8F39 - chains 7 and X of the 27 polymer chains in the assembly; structure by electron microscopy, 3.50 A resolution.

# Chain 7
Molecule: ATP synthase subunit d, mitochondrial
Source organism: Saccharomyces cerevisiae
Reference sequence: P30902 (ATP7_YEAST); residues 3-173 here correspond to UniProt positions 4-174 (UniProt number = residue number + 1)
Amino-acid sequence (171 residues; numbered 3 to 173; the number before each row is that of its first residue):
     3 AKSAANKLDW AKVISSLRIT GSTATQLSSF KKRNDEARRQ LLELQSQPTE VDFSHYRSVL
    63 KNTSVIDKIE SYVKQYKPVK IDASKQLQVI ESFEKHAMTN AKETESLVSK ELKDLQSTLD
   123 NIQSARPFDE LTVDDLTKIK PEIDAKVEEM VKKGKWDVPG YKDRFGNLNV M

# Chain X
Molecule: ATP synthase subunit a
Source organism: Saccharomyces cerevisiae
Reference sequence: P00854 (ATP6_YEAST); residues 26-249 here correspond to UniProt positions 36-259 (UniProt number = residue number + 10)
Amino-acid sequence (224 residues; numbered 26 to 249; the number before each row is that of its first residue):
    26 LTTFSLYTII VLLVITSLYT LTNNNNKIIG SRWLISQEAI YDTIMNMTKG QIGGKNWGLY
    86 FPMIFTLFMF IFIANLISMI PYSFALSAHL VFIISLSIVI WLGNTILGLY KHGWVFFSLF
   146 VPAGTPLPLV PLLVIIETLS YFARAISLGL RLGSNILAGH LLMVILAGLT FNFMLINLFT
   206 LVFGFVPLAM ILAIMMLEFA IGIIQGYVWA ILTASYLKDA VYLH

# Interface between chain 7 and chain X
Contacting residue pairs (28; chain 7 residue first):
  Phe-130(7) with Ile-53(X)
  Asp-131(7) with Ile-54(X)
  Glu-132(7) with Lys-52(X), hydrogen bond (backbone-side chain)
  Leu-133(7) with Lys-52(X); Ile-53(X), hydrogen bond (backbone-backbone)
  Thr-134(7) with Asn-50(X); Asn-51(X); Lys-52(X), hydrogen bond
  Val-135(7) with Asn-51(X), hydrogen bond (backbone-backbone); Ile-53(X), hydrophobic
  Gly-156(7) with Leu-84(X)
  Lys-157(7) with Lys-80(X), hydrogen bond (side chain-backbone); Asn-81(X), hydrogen bond; Leu-84(X)
  Trp-158(7) with Gly-83(X), hydrogen bond (side chain-backbone); Leu-84(X)
  Asp-159(7) with Trp-82(X)
  Tyr-163(7) with Met-70(X), hydrophobic; Lys-74(X), hydrogen bond
  Lys-164(7) with Asp-67(X), salt bridge
  Asn-169(7) with Asp-67(X)
  Leu-170(7) with Ala-64(X), hydrophobic
  Asn-171(7) with Thr-68(X); Asn-71(X), hydrogen bond
  Met-173(7) with Thr-68(X); Asn-71(X); Met-72(X), hydrophobic; Tyr-232(X)
Other interface residues (no listed pair), chain 7 (17 interface residues in all): Pro-129
Other interface residues (no listed pair), chain X (20 interface residues in all): Tyr-66, Pro-87

# Overview
Chain 7 and chain X form an interface of 17 and 20 residues respectively; the contacts include 9 hydrogen
bonds and 1 salt bridge. Polar pairs include Lys-164(7)/Asp-67(X), Glu-132(7)/Lys-52(X) and
Thr-134(7)/Lys-52(X).
Chain 7 is ATP synthase subunit d, mitochondrial and chain X is ATP synthase subunit a, both from
Saccharomyces cerevisiae; the structure, Yeast ATP synthase in conformation-2, at pH 6, was determined by
electron microscopy together with 8F29, 8FKJ and 8FL8 from the same study.
